Entry 5ZFU (electron microscopy, 6.70 A resolution (low resolution: residue-level contacts below are approximate; hydrogen-bond / salt-bridge calls are withheld)); this record covers chains C and H of the 9 polymer chains in the assembly.

# Chain C
Name: Biopolymer transport protein ExbB
From: Escherichia coli K-12
UniProtKB: P0ABU7 (EXBB_ECOLI); numbering as in UniProt (aligned over 1-244)
Chain sequence (244 residues; each row starts with the number of its first residue):
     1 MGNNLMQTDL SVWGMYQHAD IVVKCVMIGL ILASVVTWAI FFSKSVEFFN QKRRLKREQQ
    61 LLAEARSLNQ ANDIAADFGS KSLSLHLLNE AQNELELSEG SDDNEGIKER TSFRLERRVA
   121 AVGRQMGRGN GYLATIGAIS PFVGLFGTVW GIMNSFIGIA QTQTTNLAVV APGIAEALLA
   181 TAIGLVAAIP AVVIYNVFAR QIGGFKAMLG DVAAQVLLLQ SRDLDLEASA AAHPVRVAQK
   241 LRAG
Unresolved in the structure: 1-9, 233-244

# Chain H
Name: 22-mer peptide from Biopolymer transport protein ExbD
From: Escherichia coli K-12
UniProtKB: P0ABV2 (EXBD_ECOLI); residues 19-40 here = UniProt positions 19-40
Chain sequence (22 residues; numbered 19 to 40; the number before each row is that of its first residue):
    19 NVTPFIDVML VLLIIFMVAA PL

# Chain C / chain H interface
Pairs across the interface (19; chain C residue first):
  Pro141(C) - Phe23(H)
  Thr148(C) - Val26(H)
  Thr148(C) - Val29(H)
  Ile152(C) - Val29(H)
  Ile152(C) - Ile33(H)
  Ser155(C) - Ile33(H)
  Phe156(C) - Val36(H)
  Ile159(C) - Ala37(H)
  Ile159(C) - Leu40(H)
  Gln163(C) - Leu40(H)
  Thr165(C) - Ala37(H)
  Thr165(C) - Leu40(H)
  Ile174(C) - Leu30(H)
  Ala177(C) - Val26(H)
  Ala177(C) - Leu30(H)
  Leu178(C) - Leu30(H)
  Thr181(C) - Val26(H)
  Leu185(C) - Phe23(H)
  Ala188(C) - Phe23(H)
Other interface residues (no listed pair), chain C (19 interface residues in all): Gly144, Leu145, Val170, Gly173, Ile189
Other interface residues (no listed pair), chain H (11 interface residues in all): Val20, Asp25, Ala38

# Overview
19 residues of chain C and 11 residues of chain H are in contact.
Chain C is Biopolymer transport protein ExbB and chain H is a 22-mer peptide from Biopolymer transport protein
ExbD, both from Escherichia coli K-12; the structure, Structure of the ExbB/ExbD hexameric complex
(ExbB6ExbD3TM), was determined by electron microscopy together with 5ZFP and 5ZFV from the same study.
